Entry 8SKT (X-ray diffraction, 2.69 A resolution); this record covers chains C and I of the 6 polymer chains in the assembly.

Chain C:
Protein: Cyclic GMP-AMP synthase
Source organism: Mus musculus
Notes: EC 2.7.7.86; fragment: catalytic domain
UniProtKB: Q8C6L5 (CGAS_MOUSE); residue numbers follow UniProt; this construct covers 147-507
Chain sequence (364 residues; row label = number of the first residue in the row):
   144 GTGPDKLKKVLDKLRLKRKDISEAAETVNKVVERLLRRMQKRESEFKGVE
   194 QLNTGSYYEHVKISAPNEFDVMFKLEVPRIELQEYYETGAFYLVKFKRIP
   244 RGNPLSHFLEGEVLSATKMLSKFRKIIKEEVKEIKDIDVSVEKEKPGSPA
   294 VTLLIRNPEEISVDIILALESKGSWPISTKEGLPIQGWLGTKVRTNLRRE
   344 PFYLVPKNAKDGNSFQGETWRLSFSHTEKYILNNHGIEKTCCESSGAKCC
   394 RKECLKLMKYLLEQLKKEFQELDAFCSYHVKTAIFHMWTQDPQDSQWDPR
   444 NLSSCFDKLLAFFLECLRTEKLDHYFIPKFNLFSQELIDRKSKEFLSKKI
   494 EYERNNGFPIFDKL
Disordered / not traced: 144-147, 184-186, 240-246, 252-255, 351-358, 507
Construct notes: expression tag (144-146)
Bound ions: Mn2+ site 1: Glu211, Asp213 (together with ATP); Mn2+ site 2: Glu211, Asp213, Asp307 (together with ATP); Zn2+: His378, Cys384, Cys385, Cys392
Ligand contacts: ATP (adenosine-5'-triphosphate): Gly198, Ser199, Glu202, Lys205, Glu211, Asp213, Arg364, Ser368, Glu371, Lys402, Ser420, Tyr421, Lys424, His467
UniProt features mapped onto this chain:
  - region: Lys372 to Lys395 (DNA-binding)
  - motif: Leu154 to Leu159 (Nuclear export signal), Asp281 to Ser291 (Nuclear localization signal)
  - binding site (GTP): Thr197, Asp307, Arg364 to Glu371
  - binding site (ATP): Ser199, Glu371, Lys402, Ser420 to Lys424
  - binding site (Mg(2+)): Glu211, Asp213, Asp307
  - binding site (2',3'-cGAMP): Asp213, Gly290, Asp307, Lys350, Arg364 to Ser366
  - binding site (Zn(2+)): His378, Cys384, Cys385, Cys392
  - site: Arg241 (Arginine-anchor), Asp307, Ile308 (Cleavage)
  - modified residue: Lys156 (N6-lactoyllysine), Glu176 (PolyADP-ribosyl glutamic acid), Ser199 (Phosphoserine), Tyr201 (Phosphotyrosine), Glu272 (5-glutamyl polyglutamate), Ser291 (Phosphoserine), Glu302 (5-glutamyl glutamate), Lys372 (N6-acetyllysine), Lys382 (N6-acetyllysine), Lys402 (N6-acetyllysine), Ser420 (Phosphoserine), Lys491 (N6-methyllysine)
  - lipidation (S-palmitoyl cysteine): Cys392, Cys393, Cys459
  - cross-link (Glycyl lysine isopeptide (Lys-Gly)): Lys217 (interchain with G-Cter in SUMO), Lys271 (interchain with G-Cter in ubiquitin), Lys335 (interchain with G-Cter in SUMO), Lys372 (interchain with G-Cter in SUMO), Lys382 (interchain with G-Cter in SUMO), Lys399 (interchain with G-Cter in ubiquitin), Lys402 (interchain with G-Cter in ubiquitin), Lys409 (interchain with G-Cter in ubiquitin), Lys410 (interchain with G-Cter in ubiquitin), Lys464 (interchain with G-Cter in SUMO)
  - mutagenesis: Lys156 (K156Q: Mimics lactylation; knockin mice show higher mortality following HSV-1 infection), Asn172 (N172K: Induces alteration of the DNA-binding surface and leads to decreased synthesis of cyclic GMP-AMP (cGAMP); when associated with L-180), Glu176 (E176A: Abolished poly-ADP-ribosylation by PARP1, stimulating interferon production in knockin mice), Arg180 (R180L: Induces alteration of the DNA-binding surface and leads to decreased synthesis of cyclic GMP-AMP (cGAMP); when associated with K-182), Gly198 (G198A: Abolishes stimulation of interferon production; when associated with A-199), Ser199 (S199A: Abolishes stimulation of interferon production; when associated with A-199), Tyr201 (Y201E: Phosphomimetic mutant; reduced translocation to the nucleus following treatment with etoposide), Glu211 to Asp213 (Abolished nucleotidyltransferase activity. Does not affect nuclear localization and tethering to chromatin), Glu211 (E211A: Abolishes ability to promote type-I interferon production), Asp213 (D213A: Abolishes ability to promote type-I interferon production), Lys217 (K217R: Reduced sumoylation), Arg222 (R222E: Impaired tethering to chromatin, leading to constitutive activation in the absence of DNA), 31 further mutagenesis entries in UniProt
What the authors report for this chain:
  - binding site for ATP: Ser368, Glu371, Tyr421, Lys424
  - catalytic residues: Asp307
  - mutagenesis - E211Q/D213N: abolished catalytic activity
  - mutagenesis - E211Q/D213N/K382E: decreased binding to NTP
  - mutagenesis - R364A (33-fold), H467A: decreased catalytic activity on ATP/GTP
  - mutagenesis - H467A (2-fold): increased catalytic activity on GTP/GTP
  - mutagenesis - R364A (10-fold): decreased catalytic activity on GTP/GTP
  - mutagenesis - R364A (4-fold): increased catalytic activity on ATP/ATP
  - specificity-determining residues: Ile309, Arg364, His467
  - mutagenesis - E211Q/D213N/K382E: unchanged binding to ATP and GTP

Chain I:
Molecule: Palindromic DNA18
Sequence (18 nucleotides; numbered 1 to 18; the number before each row is that of its first residue):
     1 ATCTGTACATGTACAGAT

How chain C and chain I interact:
Pairs across the interface (13; chain C residue first):
  Arg158(C) with DT12(I), salt bridge to the phosphate
  Leu159(C) with DT12(I), sugar contact
  Lys160(C) with DT12(I), phosphate contact; DA13(I), phosphate contact
  Arg161(C) with DT12(I), hydrogen bond to the phosphate; DA13(I), hydrogen bond to the sugar
  Arg180(C) with DC3(I), salt bridge to the phosphate
  His203(C) with DT10(I), phosphate contact; DG11(I), phosphate contact
  Cys385(C) with DT10(I), phosphate contact
  Glu386(C) with DT10(I), phosphate contact
  Lys395(C) with DT10(I), hydrogen bond to the phosphate; DG11(I), salt bridge to the phosphate
Interface residues without a listed pair, chain C (12 interface residues in all): Ile164, Asn376, Lys399

Summary:
12 residues of chain C face 5 of chain I across their interface; the contacts include 3 hydrogen bonds and 3
salt bridges. Among the polar pairs are Arg161(C)-DA13(I), Arg161(C)-DT12(I) and Lys395(C)-DT10(I). The paper
reports the catalytic residue Asp307(C); R364A and H467A of chain C reduce catalytic activity on ATP/GTP; 4
substitutions were tested in all.
Chain C is Cyclic GMP-AMP synthase (Mus musculus) and chain I is Palindromic DNA18; the structure, Structure
of ternary complex of mouse cGAS with dsDNA and bound ATP with 5 mM Mn2+, was determined by X-ray diffraction
(same publication as 7UUX, 7UXW, 7UYQ, 7UYZ, 7UZR, 7V0W and 14 further entries).
